Entry 3DNO (electron microscopy, 20.00 A resolution (very low resolution: no residue pairs are listed; an interface is given only as per-side residue counts)); this record covers chains B and C of the 9 polymer chains in the assembly.

== Chain B ==
Protein: HIV-1 envelope glycoprotein gp120
Organism: HIV-1 M:B_HXB2R
Notes: fragment: Core: Residues 198-396
Reference sequence: P04578 (ENV_HV1H2); numbering as in UniProt; present here: 198-297, 330-396
Amino-acid sequence (170 residues; each row starts with the number of its first residue; note: 29 numbers in that range are skipped by the numbering (no residue carries them; nothing is unmodelled there)):
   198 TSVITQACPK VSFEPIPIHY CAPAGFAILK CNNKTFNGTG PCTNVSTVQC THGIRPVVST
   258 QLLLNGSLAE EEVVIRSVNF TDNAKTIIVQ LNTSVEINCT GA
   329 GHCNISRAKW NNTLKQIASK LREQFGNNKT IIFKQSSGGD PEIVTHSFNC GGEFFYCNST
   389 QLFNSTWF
Sequence notes: linker (298-299, 329)
UniProt features mapped onto this chain:
  - region: Cys296, Thr297 (V3), Ser364 to His374 (CD4-binding loop), Cys385 to Phe396 (V4)
  - glycosylation (N-linked (GlcNAc...) asparagine): Asn230, Asn234, Asn241, Asn262, Asn276, Asn289, Asn295, Asn332, Asn339, Asn356, Asn386, Asn392
Disulfides: Cys218-Cys247, Cys228-Cys239

== Chain C ==
Protein: HIV-1 envelope glycoprotein gp120
Organism: HIV-1 M:B_HXB2R
Notes: fragment: Core: Residues 410-492
Reference sequence: P04578 (ENV_HV1H2); residue numbers follow UniProt; this construct covers 410-492
Amino-acid sequence (83 residues; row label = number of the first residue in the row):
   410 GSDTITLPCR IKQIINMWQK VGKAMYAPPI SGQIRCSSNI TGLLLTRDGG NSNNESEIFR
   470 PGGGDMRDNW RSELYKYKVV KIE
UniProt features mapped onto this chain:
  - region (V5): Ser461 to Gly471, Asn463 to Gly471
  - glycosylation (N-linked (GlcNAc...) asparagine): Asn448, Asn463

== Chain B / chain C interface ==
Cross-chain cystine bridges: Cys378(B)-Cys445(C), Cys385(B)-Cys418(C)
At this resolution (20 A) residue pairs are not listed: 83 residues of chain B and 64 of chain C lie at the interface.

== In short ==
83 residues of chain B and 64 residues of chain C are in contact.
Chain B is HIV-1 envelope glycoprotein gp120 and chain C is HIV-1 envelope glycoprotein gp120, both from HIV-1
M:B_HXB2R; the structure, Molecular structure for the HIV-1 gp120 trimer in the CD4-bound state, was
determined by electron microscopy (same publication as 3DNL and 3DNN).
